PDB entry 7CC9 | X-ray diffraction, 2.06 A resolution | chains A and D of the 3 polymer chains in the assembly

# Chain A
Molecule: HNHc domain-containing protein
From: Streptomyces pristinaespiralis
Notes: fragment: Sulfur binding domain
UniProt: A0A0M4DML1 (A0A0M4DML1_STRPR); numbering as in UniProt (aligned over 3-165)
Sequence (163 residues; row label = number of the first residue in the row):
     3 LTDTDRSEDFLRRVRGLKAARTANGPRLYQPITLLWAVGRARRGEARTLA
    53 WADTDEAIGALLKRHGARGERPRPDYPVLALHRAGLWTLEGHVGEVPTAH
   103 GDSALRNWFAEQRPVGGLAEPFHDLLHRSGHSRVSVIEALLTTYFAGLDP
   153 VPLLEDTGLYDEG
Reported in the primary citation:
  - binding site for the 8-nt DNA strand (chain D): Ala22, Arg29, Tyr31, Gln32, Arg73, Arg75, Tyr78, Pro79, Ala82, Arg85, Ala101, His102, Gly103, Asp104
  - mutagenesis - Y31A, G103A (Kd >9000 nM): abolished binding to the 8-nt DNA strand (chain D)
  - mutagenesis - H102A (370-fold), D104A (25-fold): decreased binding to the 8-nt DNA strand (chain D)

# Chain D
Molecule: 8-nt DNA strand
Sequence (8 nucleotides; numbered 1 to 8; the number before each row is that of its first residue):
     1 GGCGXCCC
Modified / non-standard residues: GS (guanosine-5'-thio-monophosphate) at position 5

# How chain A and chain D interact
Residue-residue contacts (28):
  Lys20(A) - DG4(D)  sugar contact
  Ala21(A) - GS_5(D)  phosphate contact
  Ala22(A) - DG4(D)  phosphate contact
  Ala22(A) - GS_5(D)  hydrogen bond to the phosphate
  Arg29(A) - GS_5(D)  phosphate contact
  Arg29(A) - DC6(D)  salt bridge to the phosphate
  Tyr31(A) - GS_5(D)  phosphate contact
  Tyr31(A) - DC6(D)  hydrogen bond to the phosphate
  Gln32(A) - DG4(D)  hydrogen bond to the phosphate
  Gln32(A) - GS_5(D)  hydrogen bond to the phosphate
  Arg73(A) - DC6(D)  salt bridge to the phosphate
  Tyr78(A) - GS_5(D)  base contact
  Tyr78(A) - DC6(D)  base contact
  Pro79(A) - GS_5(D)  base contact
  Ala82(A) - DG4(D)  phosphate contact
  Arg85(A) - DC3(D)  hydrogen bond to the phosphate
  Arg85(A) - DG4(D)  salt bridge to the phosphate
  Thr100(A) - DC3(D)  phosphate contact
  Thr100(A) - DG4(D)  phosphate contact
  Ala101(A) - DG4(D)  hydrogen bond to the phosphate
  Ala101(A) - GS_5(D)  base contact
  His102(A) - DC3(D)  base contact
  His102(A) - DG4(D)  hydrogen bond to the base
  His102(A) - GS_5(D)  base contact
  Gly103(A) - GS_5(D)  base contact
  Gly103(A) - DC6(D)  hydrogen bond to the base
  Asp104(A) - DC6(D)  base contact
  Asp104(A) - DC7(D)  hydrogen bond to the base
Also at the interface, not in a pair above, chain D (6 interface residues in all): DG2

# Overview
16 residues of chain A face 6 of chain D across their interface, with 9 hydrogen bonds and 3 salt bridges.
Polar pairs include His102(A)-DG4(D), Gly103(A)-DC6(D) and Asp104(A)-DC7(D). The paper reports a binding site
for the 8-nt DNA strand (chain D) at Ala22(A), Arg29(A) and Tyr31(A) among others; Y31A and G103A of chain A
abolish binding to the 8-nt DNA strand (chain D); 4 substitutions were tested in all.
Chain A is HNHc domain-containing protein (Streptomyces pristinaespiralis) and chain D is an 8-nt DNA strand;
the structure, Sulfur binding domain of SprMcrA complexed with phosphorothioated DNA, was determined by X-ray
diffraction, deposited together with 7CCD and 7CCJ.
